7L88 - chains E and H of the 8 polymer chains in the assembly; structure by electron microscopy, 3.60 A resolution.

Chain E:
Molecule: BG505 SOSIP MD39 - gp41
Source organism: Human immunodeficiency virus 1
Amino-acid sequence (146 residues; numbered 519 to 664; the number before each row is that of its first residue):
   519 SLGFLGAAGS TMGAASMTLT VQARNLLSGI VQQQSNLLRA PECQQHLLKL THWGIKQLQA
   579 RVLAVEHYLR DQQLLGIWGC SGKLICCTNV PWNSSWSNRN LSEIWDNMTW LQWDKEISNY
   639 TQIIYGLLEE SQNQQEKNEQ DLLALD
Not modelled in the structure: 547-568
Cystine bridges: C598-C604
Glycans and other covalent adducts: N-acetylglucosamine (NAG) linked to N611, N637

Chain H:
Molecule: Rh.32034 pAbC-3 - Heavy Chain
Source organism: Macaca mulatta
Amino-acid sequence (114 residues; numbered 3 to 116; the number before each row is that of its first residue; X marks 114 residues of unknown identity (built as UNK)):
     3 XXXXXXXXXX XXXXXXXXXX XXXXXXXXXX XXXXXXXXXX XXXXXXXXXX XXXXXXXXXX
    63 XXXXXXXXXX XXXXXXXXXX XXXXXXXXXX XXXXXXXXXX XXXXXXXXXX XXXX

Chain E / chain H interface:
Interface residues of chain E (facing chain H), 7 residues: Q652, K655, N656, Q658, D659, A662, L663

Overview:
Chain E and chain H make no direct contact in this assembly. N-acetylglucosamine is covalently linked to
N611(E) and N637(E).
Here chain E is BG505 SOSIP MD39 - gp41 (Human immunodeficiency virus 1) and chain H is Rh.32034 pAbC-3 -
Heavy Chain (Macaca mulatta). Entry 7L88 (BG505 SOSIP MD39 in complex with the polyclonal Fab pAbC-3 from
animal Rh.32034 (Wk26 time point)) was determined by electron microscopy (same publication as 7L7T, 7L7U,
7L85, 7L86, 7L87, 7L89 and 15 further entries).
